Entry 4MRC (X-ray diffraction, 1.54 A resolution); this record covers chains A and B.

== Chain A (and B) ==
Molecule: Transthyretin
Organism: Homo sapiens
Notes: chain B of this document is another copy of the same molecule, construct and numbering; everything in this record applies to it too
UniProt: P02766 (TTHY_HUMAN); residues 2-127 here correspond to UniProt positions 22-147 (UniProt number = residue number + 20)
Chain sequence (126 residues; each row starts with the number of its first residue):
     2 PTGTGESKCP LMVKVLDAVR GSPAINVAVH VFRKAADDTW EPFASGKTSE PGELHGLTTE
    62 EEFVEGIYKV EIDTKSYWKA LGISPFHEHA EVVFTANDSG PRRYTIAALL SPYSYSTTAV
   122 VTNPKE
Not modelled in the structure: 2-9, 126-127 (chain B: 2-9, 100, 125-127)
Sequence notes: engineered mutation Pro52 (Ser72 in P02766)
Bound ions: Ca2+: Glu66, Asp99
UniProt features mapped onto this chain:
  - binding site (L-thyroxine): Lys15, Glu54, Ser117
  - modified residue: Cys10 (Sulfocysteine), Glu42 (4-carboxyglutamate)
  - glycosylation: Asn98 (N-linked (GlcNAc...) asparagine)
What the authors report for this chain:
  - mutagenesis - S52P (2.3 kcal/mol): decreased stability in response to Gdn-SCN
  - self-association interface (contacts with another copy of this molecule); pairs are residue here / residue on that copy: Ala19-Tyr114
  - conformationally variable residues (loop rearrangement, side-chain flip): Ala19 to Ser23, Glu54
  - contacts within the chain: Val28-Thr49, Ser50-Gly53, Ser50-Glu54 (hydrogen bond), Lys15-Glu54, Glu54-His56
  - mutagenesis - V30M: unchanged stability

== Interface between chain A and chain B ==
Residue-residue contacts (41; chain A residue first):
  Phe87(A) - Phe95(B)  hydrophobic
  Phe87(A) - Thr96(B)
  Phe87(A) - Tyr105(B)  hydrophobic
  Phe87(A) - Ile107(B)  hydrophobic
  Phe87(A) - Ala120(B)  hydrophobic
  Phe87(A) - Val122(B)  hydrophobic
  His88(A) - Val93(B)
  His88(A) - Val94(B)
  His88(A) - Thr118(B)
  Glu89(A) - Ile68(B)
  Glu89(A) - Val94(B)  hydrogen bond (backbone-backbone)
  Glu89(A) - Thr96(B)  hydrogen bond
  His90(A) - Val94(B)
  Glu92(A) - Tyr116(B)  hydrogen bond (backbone-side chain)
  Val93(A) - His88(B)
  Val94(A) - His88(B)
  Val94(A) - Glu89(B)  hydrogen bond (backbone-backbone)
  Val94(A) - His90(B)
  Phe95(A) - Phe87(B)  hydrophobic
  Thr96(A) - Glu89(B)  hydrogen bond
  Tyr105(A) - Phe87(B)  hydrophobic
  Ile107(A) - Phe87(B)  hydrophobic
  Tyr114(A) - Thr119(B)
  Tyr114(A) - Ala120(B)  hydrogen bond (backbone-backbone)
  Ser115(A) - Thr118(B)  hydrogen bond (side chain-backbone)
  Ser115(A) - Thr119(B)  hydrogen bond
  Tyr116(A) - Glu92(B)  hydrogen bond (side chain-backbone)
  Tyr116(A) - Val93(B)
  Tyr116(A) - Tyr116(B)  hydrophobic
  Tyr116(A) - Ser117(B)
  Tyr116(A) - Thr118(B)  hydrogen bond (backbone-backbone)
  Ser117(A) - Tyr116(B)
  Ser117(A) - Ser117(B)
  Thr118(A) - Ser115(B)  hydrogen bond (backbone-side chain)
  Thr118(A) - Tyr116(B)  hydrogen bond (backbone-backbone)
  Thr119(A) - Tyr114(B)
  Thr119(A) - Ser115(B)  hydrogen bond
  Ala120(A) - Phe87(B)  hydrophobic
  Ala120(A) - Tyr114(B)  hydrogen bond (backbone-backbone)
  Val122(A) - Phe87(B)  hydrophobic
  Val122(A) - Tyr114(B)  hydrophobic
Also at the interface, not in a pair above, chain A (21 interface residues in all): Ile68, Lys76
Also at the interface, not in a pair above, chain B (21 interface residues in all): Lys76

== Summary ==
Chain A and chain B each contribute 21 residues to their interface, with 14 hydrogen bonds. Polar contacts
include Glu89(A)-Thr96(B), Glu92(A)-Tyr116(B) and Ser115(A)-Thr118(B). Curated annotation (UniProt) lists 3
L-thyroxine-binding residues on chain A. The paper reports that S52P of chain A reduces stability in response
to Gdn-SCN; conformational variability at Ala19(A) and Glu54(A).
Chain A and chain B are both Transthyretin (Homo sapiens); the structure, Human Transthyretin Ser52Pro Mutant,
was determined by X-ray diffraction together with 4MRB from the same study.
